Entry 4TVO (X-ray diffraction, 1.50 A resolution); this record covers chains A and B.

Chain A (and B):
Name: Malate dehydrogenase
Source organism: Mycobacterium tuberculosis
Notes: EC 1.1.1.37; chain B of this document is another copy of the same molecule, construct and numbering; everything in this record applies to it too
UniProt: I6XB21 (I6XB21_MYCTU); residues 2-330 here correspond to UniProt positions 1-329 (UniProt number = residue number - 1)
Chain sequence (330 residues; numbered 2 to 331; the number before each row is that of its first residue):
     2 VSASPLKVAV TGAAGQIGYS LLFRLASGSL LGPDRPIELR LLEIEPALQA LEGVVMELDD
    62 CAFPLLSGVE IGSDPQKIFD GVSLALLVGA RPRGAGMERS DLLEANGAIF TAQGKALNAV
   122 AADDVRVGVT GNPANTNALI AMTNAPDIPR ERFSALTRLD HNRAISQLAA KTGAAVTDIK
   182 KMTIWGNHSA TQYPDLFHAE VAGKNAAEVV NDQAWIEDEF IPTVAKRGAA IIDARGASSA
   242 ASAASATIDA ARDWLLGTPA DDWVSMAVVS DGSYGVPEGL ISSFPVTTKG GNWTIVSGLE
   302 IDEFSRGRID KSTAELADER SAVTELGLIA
Unresolved in the structure: 2-3 (chain B: 2-4, 94-102, 331)
Sequence notes: conflict Val2 (Met1 in I6XB21); expression tag (331)
Bound ions: Na+ site 1: Gln17, Ser21; Na+ site 2: Gly33, Arg36; Na+ site 3 near Glu44 (its only coordinating residue here); Na+ site 4: Asp61 (shared with Ser243(B) of chain B); Na+ site 5: Cys62 (shared with Ser246(B), Asp250(B) of chain B); Na+ site 6: Met143, Ala146, Ile149; Na+ site 7 near Glu218 (its only coordinating residue here); Na+ site 8 near Thr224 (its only coordinating residue here); Na+ site 9: Ser243 (shared with Asp61(B) of chain B); Na+ site 10: Ala315, Asp319

How chain A and chain B interact:
Contacting residue pairs - 68 pairs, chain A then chain B:
  Tyr20(A) with Ser21(B); Arg236(B), hydrogen bond; Ser239(B); Ala241(B), hydrogen bond (side chain-backbone); Ala242(B), hydrogen bond (side chain-backbone)
  Phe24(A) with Ala242(B), hydrophobic
  Arg25(A) with Ser28(B)
  Ser28(A) with Arg25(B)
  Gln50(A) with Asp234(B), hydrogen bond (side chain-backbone); Ala235(B)
  Ala51(A) with Ala235(B); Arg236(B)
  Gly54(A) with Ile232(B); Ala235(B); Arg236(B)
  Val55(A) with Arg236(B)
  Met57(A) with Arg228(B), hydrogen bond (backbone-side chain); Ala231(B), hydrophobic; Ile232(B), hydrophobic
  Glu58(A) with Ile232(B); Arg236(B), salt bridge; Ser239(B); Ser240(B); Ala241(B), hydrogen bond (side chain-backbone); Ala242(B), hydrogen bond (side chain-backbone); Ser243(B), hydrogen bond
  Asp60(A) with Ser167(B), hydrogen bond (backbone-side chain)
  Asp61(A) with Asn163(B); Arg164(B), salt bridge; Ser167(B), hydrogen bond; Arg228(B), salt bridge
  Cys62(A) with Asn163(B); Ser243(B); Ser246(B)
  Ala63(A) with Val177(B)
  Phe64(A) with Val177(B); Ser246(B)
  Pro65(A) with Val177(B), hydrophobic; Thr178(B)
  Leu160(A) with Asp61(B)
  Asn163(A) with Asp61(B); Cys62(B); Ala63(B)
  Arg164(A) with Asp61(B), salt bridge
  Ser167(A) with Asp60(B), hydrogen bond (side chain-backbone)
  Val177(A) with Ala63(B); Phe64(B); Pro65(B), hydrophobic
  Thr178(A) with Pro65(B)
  Arg228(A) with Met57(B), hydrogen bond (side chain-backbone); Asp61(B), salt bridge
  Ala231(A) with Met57(B)
  Ile232(A) with Met57(B), hydrophobic; Asp61(B)
  Ala235(A) with Gly54(B); Met57(B), hydrophobic
  Arg236(A) with Tyr20(B); Glu58(B), salt bridge
  Ser240(A) with Glu58(B)
  Ala241(A) with Tyr20(B); Glu58(B), hydrogen bond (backbone-side chain)
  Ala242(A) with Tyr20(B), hydrogen bond (backbone-side chain); Phe24(B), hydrophobic; Glu58(B), hydrogen bond (backbone-side chain)
  Ser243(A) with Glu58(B), hydrogen bond; Cys62(B)
  Ser246(A) with Cys62(B); Phe64(B)
Other interface residues (no listed pair), chain A (35 interface residues in all): Ser21, Ile166, Asp250
Other interface residues (no listed pair), chain B (35 interface residues in all): Gln50, Leu160, Ile166, Asp250

In short:
Chain A and chain B each contribute 35 residues to their interface; the contacts include 16 hydrogen bonds and
6 salt bridges. Polar pairs include Glu58(A)-Arg236(B), Asp61(A)-Arg164(B) and Asp61(A)-Arg228(B). Gln17(A)
and Ser21(A) coordinate Na+ site 1.
Both chains are Malate dehydrogenase (Mycobacterium tuberculosis). Entry 4TVO (Structure of Malate
Dehydrogenase from Mycobacterium tuberculosis) was determined by X-ray diffraction (same publication as 4TVM).
